Entry 3WKJ (X-ray diffraction, 2.80 A resolution); this record covers chains G and I of the 10 polymer chains in the assembly.

== Chain G ==
Protein: Histone H2A type 1-B/E
Source organism: Homo sapiens
Reference sequence: P04908 (H2A1B_HUMAN); residues 0-129 here correspond to UniProt positions 1-130 (UniProt number = residue number + 1)
Chain sequence (133 residues; numbered -3 to 129; the number before each row is that of its first residue; numbers below 1 keep their minus sign (Gly-3 is residue -3)):
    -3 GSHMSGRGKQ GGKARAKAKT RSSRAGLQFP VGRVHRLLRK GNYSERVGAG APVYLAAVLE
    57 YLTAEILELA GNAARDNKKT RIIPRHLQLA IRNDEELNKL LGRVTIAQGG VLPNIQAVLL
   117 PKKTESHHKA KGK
Disordered / not traced: -3 to 14, 119-129
Sequence notes: expression tag (-3 to -1)
Curated features (UniProtKB/Swiss-Prot):
  - modified residue: Ser1 (N-acetylserine), Arg3 (Citrulline), Lys5 (N6-(2-hydroxyisobutyryl)lysine), Lys9 (N6-(2-hydroxyisobutyryl)lysine), Lys13 (N6-(beta-hydroxybutyryl)lysine), Lys36 (N6-(2-hydroxyisobutyryl)lysine), Lys74 (N6-(2-hydroxyisobutyryl)lysine), Lys75 (N6-(2-hydroxyisobutyryl)lysine), Lys95 (N6-(2-hydroxyisobutyryl)lysine), Gln104 (N5-methylglutamine), Lys118 (N6-(2-hydroxyisobutyryl)lysine), Lys119 (N6-crotonyllysine), Thr120 (Phosphothreonine), Lys125 (N6-crotonyllysine)
  - cross-link (Glycyl lysine isopeptide (Lys-Gly)): Lys13 (interchain with G-Cter in ubiquitin), Lys15 (interchain with G-Cter in ubiquitin), Lys119 (interchain with G-Cter in ubiquitin)

== Chain I ==
Molecule: 146-nt DNA strand
Source organism: Homo sapiens
Sequence (146 nucleotides; numbered 1 to 146; the number before each row is that of its first residue):
     1 ATCAATATCC ACCTGCAGAT TCTACCAAAA GTGTATTTGG AAACTGCTCC ATCAAAAGGC
    61 ATGTTCAGCT GAATTCAGCT GAACATGCCT TTTGATGGAG CAGTTTCCAA ATACACTTTT
   121 GGTAGAATCT GCAGGTGGAT ATTGAT
Disordered / not traced: 146
Metal / ion sites: Mn2+ near DG121 (its only coordinating residue here)

== Interface between chain G and chain I ==
Residue-residue contacts - 14 pairs, chain G then chain I:
  Arg29(G) with DG121(I), hydrogen bond to the phosphate; DG122(I), salt bridge to the phosphate
  Arg42(G) with DA111(I), hydrogen bond to the sugar; DT112(I), sugar contact
  Val43(G) with DA111(I), sugar contact; DT112(I), hydrogen bond to the phosphate
  Gly44(G) with DA111(I), phosphate contact
  Ala45(G) with DA111(I), hydrogen bond to the phosphate
  Lys75(G) with DG131(I), phosphate contact; DC132(I), salt bridge to the phosphate
  Thr76(G) with DT130(I), sugar contact; DG131(I), hydrogen bond to the phosphate
  Arg77(G) with DT130(I), hydrogen bond to the sugar; DG131(I), hydrogen bond to the phosphate
Interface residues without a listed pair, chain G (11 interface residues in all): His31, Arg35, Glu41
Interface residues without a listed pair, chain I (8 interface residues in all): DA110

== Summary ==
11 residues of chain G and 8 residues of chain I are in contact; the contacts include 7 hydrogen bonds and 2
salt bridges. Among the polar pairs are Arg42(G)-DA111(I), Arg77(G)-DT130(I) and Arg29(G)-DG121(I).
Here chain G is Histone H2A type 1-B/E and chain I is a 146-nt DNA strand, both from Homo sapiens. Entry 3WKJ
(The nucleosome containing human TSH2B) was determined by X-ray diffraction.
